Entry 6HA7 (X-ray diffraction, 2.49 A resolution); this record covers chain A.

# Chain A
Name: Endoplasmic reticulum chaperone BiP
Source organism: Cricetulus griseus
Notes: EC 3.6.4.10
UniProt: G3I8R9 (BIP_CRIGR); residue numbers follow UniProt; this construct covers 28-413
Amino-acid sequence (387 residues; numbered 27 to 413; the number before each row is that of its first residue):
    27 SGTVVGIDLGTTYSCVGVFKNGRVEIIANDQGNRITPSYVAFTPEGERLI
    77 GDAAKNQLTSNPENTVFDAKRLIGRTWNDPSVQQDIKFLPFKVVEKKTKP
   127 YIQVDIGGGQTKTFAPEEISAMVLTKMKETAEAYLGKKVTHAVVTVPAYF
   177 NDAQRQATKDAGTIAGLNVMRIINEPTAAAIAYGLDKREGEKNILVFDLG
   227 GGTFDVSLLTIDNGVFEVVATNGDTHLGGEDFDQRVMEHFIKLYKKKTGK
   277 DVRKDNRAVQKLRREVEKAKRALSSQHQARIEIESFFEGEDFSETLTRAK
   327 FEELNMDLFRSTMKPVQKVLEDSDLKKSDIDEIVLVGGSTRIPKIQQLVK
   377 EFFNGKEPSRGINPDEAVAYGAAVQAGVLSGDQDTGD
Unresolved in the structure: 407-413
Construct notes: expression tag (27)
Swiss-Prot annotation at these positions:
  - region: Q409 to D413 (Interdomain linker)
  - binding site (ATP): G36 to Y39, K96, G227 to T229, E293 to S300, G364 to R367
  - modified residue: S86 (Phosphoserine), K125 (N6-acetyllysine), Y160 (3'-nitrotyrosine), K213 (N6-acetyllysine), K271 (N6-acetyllysine), K326 (N6-acetyllysine), K353 (N6-acetyllysine)
  - cross-link (Glycyl lysine isopeptide (Lys-Gly)): K352 (interchain with G-Cter in SUMO2), K353 (interchain with G-Cter in SUMO1)

# In short
From UniProt: 20 ATP-binding residues.
Chain A is Endoplasmic reticulum chaperone BiP (Cricetulus griseus); the structure, Crystal structure of the
BiP NBD and MANF complex, was determined by X-ray diffraction, deposited together with 6H9U and 6HAB.
